3GXQ - chains A and B of the 4 polymer chains in the assembly; structure by X-ray diffraction, 2.35 A resolution.

[Chain A (and B)]
Molecule: Putative regulator of transfer genes ArtA
Source organism: Staphylococcus aureus subsp. aureus USA300
Notes: chain B of this document is another copy of the same molecule, construct and numbering; everything in this record applies to it too
UniProtKB: Q2FDC9 (Q2FDC9_STAA3); residues 6-58 here = UniProt positions 6-58
Sequence (54 residues; row label = number of the first residue in the row):
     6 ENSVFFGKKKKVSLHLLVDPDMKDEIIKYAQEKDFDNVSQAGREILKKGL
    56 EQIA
Not modelled in the structure: 6 (chain B: fully traced)
Sequence notes: expression tag (59)
From the paper describing this entry:
  - self-association interface (contacts with another copy of this molecule); pairs are residue here / residue on that copy: His20-Ser18 (hydrogen bond), Leu22-Arg48 (hydrogen bond), Val17, Leu19, Leu21, Ile31, Ile32, Tyr34, Ile50, Leu51, Leu55, Ile58
  - binding site for the 10-nt DNA strand: Lys16, His20, Leu22, Asn42, Ser44, Arg48
  - binding site for the 11-nt DNA strand: Lys16, His20
  - specificity-determining residues: His20

[How chain A and chain B interact]
Contacting residue pairs (66):
  Lys14(A) - Pro25(B)
  Lys15(A) - Pro25(B)
  Lys16(A) - Leu22(B)
  Lys16(A) - Val23(B)
  Lys16(A) - Asp24(B)
  Val17(A) - Leu21(B)
  Val17(A) - Leu22(B)
  Val17(A) - Val23(B)  hydrogen bond (backbone-backbone)
  Val17(A) - Pro25(B)  hydrophobic
  Val17(A) - Lys28(B)
  Ser18(A) - His20(B)  hydrogen bond
  Ser18(A) - Leu21(B)
  Ser18(A) - Lys28(B)  hydrogen bond (backbone-side chain)
  Leu19(A) - Leu19(B)
  Leu19(A) - His20(B)
  Leu19(A) - Leu21(B)  hydrogen bond (backbone-backbone)
  Leu19(A) - Val23(B)  hydrophobic
  Leu19(A) - Ile31(B)  hydrophobic
  His20(A) - Ser18(B)  hydrogen bond
  His20(A) - Leu19(B)
  His20(A) - His20(B)
  His20(A) - Ser44(B)
  Leu21(A) - Val17(B)
  Leu21(A) - Ser18(B)
  Leu21(A) - Leu19(B)  hydrogen bond (backbone-backbone)
  Leu21(A) - Ser44(B)
  Leu22(A) - Lys16(B)
  Leu22(A) - Val17(B)
  Leu22(A) - Ser18(B)
  Leu22(A) - Arg48(B)  hydrogen bond (backbone-side chain)
  Val23(A) - Lys16(B)
  Val23(A) - Val17(B)  hydrogen bond (backbone-backbone)
  Val23(A) - Arg48(B)
  Asp24(A) - Lys16(B)  salt bridge
  Pro25(A) - Lys15(B)
  Asp26(A) - Lys14(B)  salt bridge
  Met27(A) - Arg48(B)
  Met27(A) - Leu51(B)  hydrophobic
  Met27(A) - Leu55(B)  hydrophobic
  Lys28(A) - Val17(B)
  Lys28(A) - Ser18(B)  hydrogen bond (side chain-backbone)
  Glu30(A) - Leu55(B)
  Tyr34(A) - Ile58(B)  hydrophobic
  Ser44(A) - Leu21(B)
  Gly47(A) - Leu51(B)
  Arg48(A) - Leu22(B)  hydrogen bond (side chain-backbone)
  Arg48(A) - Met27(B)
  Ile50(A) - Leu51(B)
  Ile50(A) - Gly54(B)
  Ile50(A) - Leu55(B)
  Leu51(A) - Met27(B)  hydrophobic
  Leu51(A) - Ile31(B)  hydrophobic
  Leu51(A) - Ile50(B)
  Leu51(A) - Leu51(B)  hydrophobic
  Lys53(A) - Gly54(B)
  Lys53(A) - Gln57(B)  hydrogen bond (backbone-side chain)
  Lys53(A) - Ile58(B)
  Gly54(A) - Ile50(B)
  Gly54(A) - Gly54(B)
  Gly54(A) - Gln57(B)
  Leu55(A) - Met27(B)  hydrophobic
  Leu55(A) - Glu30(B)
  Gln57(A) - Lys53(B)
  Gln57(A) - Gln57(B)
  Ile58(A) - Tyr34(B)  hydrophobic
  Ile58(A) - Lys53(B)
Also at the interface, not in a pair above, chain A (31 interface residues in all): Asn7, Ile31, Val43, Lys52
Also at the interface, not in a pair above, chain B (29 interface residues in all): Val43, Gly47, Lys52

[In short]
The interface between chain A and chain B involves 31 residues on one side and 29 on the other, with 11
hydrogen bonds and 2 salt bridges. Polar contacts include Asp24(A)-Lys16(B), Asp26(A)-Lys14(B) and
Ser18(A)-His20(B). From the paper: a binding site for the 10-nt DNA strand at Lys16(A), His20(A) and Leu22(A)
among others; a binding site for the 11-nt DNA strand at Lys16(A) and His20(A).
Chain A and chain B are both Putative regulator of transfer genes ArtA (Staphylococcus aureus subsp. aureus
USA300); the structure, Structure of ArtA and DNA complex, was determined by X-ray diffraction.
